1SZZ - chains A and C; structure by X-ray diffraction, 3.30 A resolution.

Chain A (and C):
Protein: Peptide deformylase
From: Leptospira interrogans
Notes: EC 3.5.1.88; chain C of this document is another copy of the same molecule, construct and numbering; everything in this record applies to it too
Reference sequence: Q93LE9 (DEF_LEPIN); residues 1-177 here correspond to UniProt positions 2-178 (UniProt number = residue number + 1)
Amino-acid sequence (177 residues; row label = number of the first residue in the row):
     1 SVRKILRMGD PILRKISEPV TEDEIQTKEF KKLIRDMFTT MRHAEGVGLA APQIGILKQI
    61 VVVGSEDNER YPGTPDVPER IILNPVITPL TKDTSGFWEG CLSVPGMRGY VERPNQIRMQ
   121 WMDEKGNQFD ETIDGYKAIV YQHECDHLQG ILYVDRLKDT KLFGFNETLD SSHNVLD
Unresolved in the structure: 172-177
Sequence notes: conflict Thr39 (Asp40 in Q93LE9)
Bound ions: Zn2+: Gln53, Cys101, His143, His147 (together with actinonin)
Residues lining bound ligands: actinonin: Glu45, Gly46, Val47, Gly48, Gln53, Tyr71, Thr74, Phe97, Trp98, Glu99, Gly100, Cys101, Leu102, Tyr136, Ile139, Val140, His143, Glu144, His147
UniProt features mapped onto this chain:
  - active site: Glu144
  - binding site (Fe cation): Cys101, His143, His147
Reported in the primary citation:
  - Zn2+ coordination: Cys101, His147
  - conformationally variable residues (loop rearrangement, order/disorder transition, side-chain flip): Gly64 to Pro75, Arg108
  - binding site for actinonin: Val47, Tyr71, Thr74, Phe97, Tyr136
  - contacts within the chain: Thr74-Phe97, Pro75-Tyr136, Trp98-Arg108 (cation-pi contact), Arg108-Asp170 (salt bridge)

Interface between chain A and chain C:
Contacting residue pairs - 27 pairs, chain A then chain C:
  Arg7(A) - Thr168(C)
  Met8(A) - Met107(C)  hydrophobic
  Met8(A) - Phe163(C)
  Met8(A) - Gly164(C)
  Met8(A) - Phe165(C)  hydrogen bond (backbone-backbone)
  Met8(A) - Thr168(C)
  Gly9(A) - Thr168(C)
  Asp10(A) - Thr168(C)
  Arg14(A) - Thr160(C)  hydrogen bond (side chain-backbone)
  Arg14(A) - Lys161(C)
  Ser103(A) - Phe165(C)
  Pro105(A) - Phe165(C)
  Met107(A) - Met8(C)  hydrophobic
  Met107(A) - Met107(C)  hydrophobic
  Asp155(A) - Thr160(C)  hydrogen bond
  Thr160(A) - Arg14(C)  hydrogen bond (backbone-side chain)
  Thr160(A) - Asp155(C)  hydrogen bond
  Lys161(A) - Arg14(C)
  Phe163(A) - Met8(C)
  Gly164(A) - Met8(C)
  Phe165(A) - Met8(C)  hydrogen bond (backbone-backbone)
  Phe165(A) - Ser103(C)
  Phe165(A) - Pro105(C)
  Thr168(A) - Arg7(C)
  Thr168(A) - Met8(C)  hydrogen bond (side chain-backbone)
  Thr168(A) - Gly9(C)
  Thr168(A) - Asp10(C)
Other interface residues (no listed pair), chain A (19 interface residues in all): Val104, Val154, Glu167, Leu169
Other interface residues (no listed pair), chain C (19 interface residues in all): Val104, Val154, Glu167, Leu169

Overview:
Chain A and chain C each contribute 19 residues to their interface, with 7 hydrogen bonds. Polar pairs include
Arg14(A)-Thr160(C), Asp155(A)-Thr160(C) and Thr168(A)-Met8(C). Chain A binds actinonin. The paper reports a
binding site for actinonin at Val47(A), Tyr71(A) and Thr74(A) among others; Zn2+ coordination by Cys101(A) and
His147(A).
Chain A and chain C are both Peptide deformylase (Leptospira interrogans); the structure, Crystal structure of
peptide deformylase from Leptospira Interrogans complexed with inhibitor actinonin, was determined by X-ray
diffraction together with 1VEV, 1VEY, 1VEZ and 1SV2 from the same study.
